PDB entry 1DV3 | X-ray diffraction, 2.50 A resolution | chains L and H of the 3 polymer chains in the assembly

# Chain L
Protein: Photosynthetic reaction center reaction center
Organism: Rhodobacter sphaeroides
Notes: fragment: l chain
UniProtKB: P02954 (RCEL_RHOSH); residues 1-281 here = UniProt positions 1-281
Sequence (281 residues; row label = number of the first residue in the row):
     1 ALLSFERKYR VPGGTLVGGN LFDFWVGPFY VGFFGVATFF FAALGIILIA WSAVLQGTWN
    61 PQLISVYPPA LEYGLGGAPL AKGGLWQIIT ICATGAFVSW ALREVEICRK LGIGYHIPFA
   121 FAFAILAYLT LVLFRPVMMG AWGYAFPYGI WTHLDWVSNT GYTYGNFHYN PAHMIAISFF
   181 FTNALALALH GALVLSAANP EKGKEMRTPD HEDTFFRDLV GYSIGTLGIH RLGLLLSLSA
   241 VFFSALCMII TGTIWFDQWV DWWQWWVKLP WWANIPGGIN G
Metal / ion sites: bacteriochlorophyll a Mg site 1 near His153 (its only coordinating residue here); bacteriochlorophyll a Mg site 2 near His173 (its only coordinating residue here); Fe2+: His190, His230 (shared with 3 residues of chain M)
Small-molecule neighbours:
  - bacteriochlorophyll a (BCL), molecule 1: Ile49, Phe97, Tyr128, Leu131, Phe146, Ile150, Trp151, His153, Leu154, Trp156, Val157
  - bacteriochlorophyll a (BCL), molecule 2: Phe97, Phe121, Ala124, Ile125, Ala127, Tyr128, Leu131, Trp156, Val157, Ser158, Thr160, Gly161, Tyr162, Asn166, Phe167, His168, His173, Ala176, Ile177, Phe180, Phe181, Val241, Ser244, Ala245, Cys247, Met248
  - bacteriochlorophyll a (BCL), molecule 3: Val157, Tyr162, His168, Phe181
  - bacteriochlorophyll a (BCL), molecule 4: His168, Met174, Ile177, Ser178, Phe181, Thr182, Leu185
  - bacteriopheophytin a (BPH), molecule 1: Thr38, Phe41, Ala42, Gly45, Ile46, Ile49, Ala93, Ala96, Phe97, Trp100, Glu104, Ile117, Ala120, Phe121, Phe123, Ala124, Tyr128, Phe146, Tyr148, Gly149, Ile150, His153, Phe180, Ser237, Leu238, Val241
  - bacteriopheophytin a (BPH), molecule 2: Phe181, Ala184, Leu185, Ala188, Leu189, Phe216, Leu219, Val220
  - ubiquinone-10 (U10): Thr182, Leu185, Ala186, Leu189, His190, Leu193, Val194, Glu212, Asp213, Phe216, Tyr222, Ser223, Ile224, Gly225, Thr226, Ile229, Leu232, Leu236

# Chain H
Protein: Photosynthetic reaction center reaction center
Organism: Rhodobacter sphaeroides
Notes: fragment: h chain
UniProtKB: P11846 (RCEH_RHOSH); residue numbers follow UniProt; this construct covers 1-260
Sequence (260 residues; row label = number of the first residue in the row):
     1 MVGVTAFQNF DLASLAIYSF WIFLAGLIYY LQTENMREGY PLENEDGTPA ANQGPFPLPK
    61 PKTFILPHGR GTLTVPGPES EDRPIALART AVSEGFPHAP TGDPMKDGVG PASWVARRDL
   121 PELDGHGHNK IKPMKAAAGF HVSAGKNPIG LPVRGCDLEI AGKVVDIWVD IPEQMARFLE
   181 VELKDGSTRL LPMQMVKVQS NRVHVNALSS DLFAGIPTIK SPTEVTLLEE DKICGYVAGG
   241 LMYAAPKRKS VVAAMLAEYA
Unresolved in the structure: 1-10, 257-260
Construct notes: conflict Gln8 (Gly in P11846)
Metal / ion sites: Cd2+: Asp124, His126, His128
What the authors report for this chain:
  - Cd2+ coordination: His126, His128

# Interface between chain L and chain H
Residue-residue contacts - 67 pairs, chain L then chain H:
  Ala1(L) - Leu42(H)  hydrophobic
  Ala1(L) - Glu43(H)
  Ala1(L) - Ala50(H)  hydrophobic
  Leu2(L) - Leu42(H)
  Leu2(L) - Glu43(H)  hydrogen bond (backbone-backbone)
  Leu2(L) - Glu45(H)
  Leu3(L) - Gly39(H)
  Leu3(L) - Tyr40(H)  hydrophobic
  Leu3(L) - Leu42(H)  hydrophobic
  Ser4(L) - Gly39(H)  hydrogen bond (backbone-backbone)
  Ser4(L) - Tyr40(H)
  Ser4(L) - Glu43(H)
  Ser4(L) - Glu79(H)  hydrogen bond
  Ser4(L) - Glu81(H)
  Phe5(L) - Gly39(H)
  Phe5(L) - Glu79(H)
  Phe5(L) - Glu81(H)
  Arg7(L) - Glu45(H)
  Arg7(L) - Ile85(H)
  Arg7(L) - Leu87(H)  hydrogen bond (side chain-backbone)
  Arg7(L) - His98(H)  hydrogen bond
  Lys8(L) - Glu81(H)  salt bridge
  Lys8(L) - Ile85(H)
  Lys8(L) - Leu87(H)
  Lys8(L) - Val109(H)
  Lys8(L) - Gly110(H)  hydrogen bond (backbone-backbone)
  Lys8(L) - Ser113(H)
  Lys8(L) - Trp114(H)
  Tyr9(L) - Gly110(H)
  Tyr9(L) - Ser113(H)
  Arg10(L) - Pro97(H)
  Arg10(L) - His98(H)  hydrogen bond (backbone-backbone)
  Val11(L) - Leu87(H)  hydrophobic
  Val11(L) - His98(H)
  Val11(L) - Gly110(H)
  Val11(L) - Tyr243(H)
  Pro12(L) - Pro97(H)  hydrophobic
  Pro12(L) - His98(H)
  Pro12(L) - Ala99(H)
  Gly13(L) - Met242(H)
  Asp23(L) - Pro97(H)
  Phe24(L) - Gly95(H)
  Phe24(L) - Phe96(H)  hydrophobic
  Trp25(L) - Gly95(H)  hydrogen bond (backbone-backbone)
  Trp25(L) - Pro97(H)
  Arg109(L) - Met242(H)
  Lys110(L) - Pro111(H)
  Lys110(L) - Met242(H)
  Leu111(L) - Pro111(H)
  Gly112(L) - Pro111(H)
  Gly112(L) - Ala238(H)
  Ala198(L) - Phe64(H)
  Asn199(L) - Lys62(H)  hydrogen bond
  Gly203(L) - Ile65(H)
  Lys204(L) - Ile65(H)
  Glu205(L) - Ile65(H)
  Glu205(L) - Pro67(H)
  Met206(L) - Phe64(H)  hydrophobic
  Met206(L) - Ile65(H)  hydrogen bond (backbone-backbone)
  Met206(L) - Leu66(H)  hydrophobic
  Met206(L) - Pro67(H)
  Thr208(L) - Gly125(H)
  Pro209(L) - Glu173(H)
  Asp210(L) - Asp124(H)
  Asp210(L) - Gly125(H)  hydrogen bond (side chain-backbone)
  Asp210(L) - Pro172(H)
  Thr226(L) - Glu173(H)  hydrogen bond
Other interface residues (no listed pair), chain L (32 interface residues in all): Gly14, Asp213, Leu227
Other interface residues (no listed pair), chain H (40 interface residues in all): Pro41, Asn52, His68, Arg83, Pro100, Val115, Met175, Leu241

# Summary
32 residues of chain L and 40 residues of chain H are in contact, with 12 hydrogen bonds and 1 salt bridge.
Polar pairs include Lys8(L)-Glu81(H), Ser4(L)-Glu79(H) and Arg7(L)-Leu87(H). Ligands of chain L: 4 copies of
bacteriochlorophyll a, bacteriopheophytin a and ubiquinone-10. His190(L) and His230(L) coordinate Fe2+. The
paper reports Cd2+ coordination by His126(H) and His128(H).
Here chain L is Photosynthetic reaction center reaction center and chain H is Photosynthetic reaction center
reaction center, both from Rhodobacter sphaeroides. Entry 1DV3 (Photosynthetic reaction center from
rhodobacter sphaeroides in the charge-separated d+qaqb-state with the proton transfer inhibitor CD2+) was
determined by X-ray diffraction, deposited together with 1DS8 and 1DV6.
